7SFS - chains A and L of the 24 polymer chains in the assembly; structure by electron microscopy, 2.76 A resolution.

# Chain A
Name: Gene 3 protein
Organism: Shigella phage Sf6
Reference sequence: Q716H2 (Q716H2_BPSFV); residues 1-708 here = UniProt positions 1-708
Amino-acid sequence (708 residues; numbered 1 to 708; the number before each row is that of its first residue):
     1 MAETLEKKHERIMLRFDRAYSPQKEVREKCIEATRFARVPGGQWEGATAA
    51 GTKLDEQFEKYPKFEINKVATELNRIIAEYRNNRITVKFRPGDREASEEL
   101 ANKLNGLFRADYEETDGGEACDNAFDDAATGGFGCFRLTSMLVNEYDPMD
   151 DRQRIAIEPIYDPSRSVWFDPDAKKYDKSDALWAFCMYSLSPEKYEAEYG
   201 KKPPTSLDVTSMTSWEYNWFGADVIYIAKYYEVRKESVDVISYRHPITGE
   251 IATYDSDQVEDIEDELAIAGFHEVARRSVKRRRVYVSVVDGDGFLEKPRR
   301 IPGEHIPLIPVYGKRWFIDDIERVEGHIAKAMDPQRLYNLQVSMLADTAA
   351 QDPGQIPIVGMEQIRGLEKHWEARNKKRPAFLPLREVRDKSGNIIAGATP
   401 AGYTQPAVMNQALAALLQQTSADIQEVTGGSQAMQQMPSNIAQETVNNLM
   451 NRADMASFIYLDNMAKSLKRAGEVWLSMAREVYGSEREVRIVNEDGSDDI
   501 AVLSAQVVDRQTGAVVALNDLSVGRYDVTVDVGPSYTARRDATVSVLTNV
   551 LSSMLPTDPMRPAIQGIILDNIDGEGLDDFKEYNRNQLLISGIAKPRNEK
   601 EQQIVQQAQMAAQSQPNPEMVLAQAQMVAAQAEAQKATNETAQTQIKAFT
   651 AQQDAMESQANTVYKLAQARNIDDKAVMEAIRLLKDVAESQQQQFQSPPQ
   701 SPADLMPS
Disordered / not traced: 144-151, 430-449, 490-509, 672-708

# Chain L
Name: Gene 7 protein
Organism: Shigella phage Sf6
Reference sequence: Q716G8 (Q716G8_BPSFV); residues 1-160 here = UniProt positions 1-160
Amino-acid sequence (160 residues; each row starts with the number of its first residue):
     1 MATVLTKGEIVLFALRKFAIASNASLTDVEPQSIEDGVNDLEDMMSEWMI
    51 NPGDIGYAFATGDEQPLPDDESGLPRKYKHAVGYQLLLRMLSDYSLEPTP
   101 QVLSNAQRSYDALMTDTLVVPSMRRRGDFPVGQGNKYDVFTSDRYYPGDL
   151 PLIDGDIPNA
Disordered / not traced: 151-160
What the authors report for this chain:
  - conformationally variable residues (domain motion): Arg16 to Asp36

# Interface between chain A and chain L
Contacting residue pairs - 36 pairs, chain A then chain L:
  Pro40(A) with Gln133(L)
  Gly41(A) with Gln133(L); Lys136(L)
  Trp44(A) with Gly134(L)
  Glu45(A) with Lys136(L), salt bridge
  Thr48(A) with Asn135(L); Phe140(L)
  Leu54(A) with Ser122(L); Arg124(L), hydrogen bond (backbone-side chain)
  Asp55(A) with Pro121(L); Ser122(L); Arg124(L)
  Gln57(A) with Arg124(L); Leu150(L)
  Glu59(A) with Arg124(L); Arg125(L), salt bridge
  Lys60(A) with Arg125(L), hydrogen bond (backbone-side chain); Asn135(L); Thr141(L); Tyr146(L), hydrogen bond (backbone-side chain)
  Tyr61(A) with Asn135(L), hydrogen bond (backbone-side chain); Tyr146(L)
  Pro62(A) with Arg125(L); Phe129(L), hydrophobic; Tyr146(L)
  Lys63(A) with Gly132(L); Gln133(L), hydrogen bond (backbone-backbone); Gly134(L), hydrogen bond (backbone-backbone); Asn135(L), hydrogen bond
  Phe64(A) with Pro130(L); Gly132(L)
  Asn218(A) with Val139(L); Phe140(L)
  Asp347(A) with Arg125(L), salt bridge
  Ala350(A) with Phe129(L), hydrophobic
  Gln351(A) with Met123(L), hydrogen bond
Other interface residues (no listed pair), chain A (20 interface residues in all): Glu65, Ala346
Other interface residues (no listed pair), chain L (18 interface residues in all): Val131

# Overview
20 residues of chain A face 18 of chain L across their interface; the contacts include 8 hydrogen bonds and 3
salt bridges. Polar pairs include Glu45(A)-Lys136(L), Glu59(A)-Arg125(L) and Asp347(A)-Arg125(L). The paper
reports conformational variability at Arg16(L).
Chain A is Gene 3 protein and chain L is Gene 7 protein, both from Shigella phage Sf6; the structure, In situ
cryo-EM structure of bacteriophage Sf6 portal:gp7 complex at 2.7A resolution, was determined by electron
microscopy (same publication as 7UKJ, 7SPU, 7SG7 and 7SP4).
